Entry 8U44 (electron microscopy, 3.41 A resolution); this record covers chains A and B of the 12 polymer chains in the assembly.

== Chain A ==
Name: Hemagglutinin HA1 chain
Organism: Influenza A virus
Reference sequence: A7Y8I1 (A7Y8I1_9INFA); the construct lacks a stretch of the UniProt sequence, so the offset changes along the chain: 11-54 = UniProt 18-61; 55-83 = UniProt 63-91; 84-95 = UniProt 93-104; 96-125 = UniProt 106-135; 2 more segments
Amino-acid sequence (368 residues; row label = number of the first residue in the row; a row labelled like 125A-125C holds insertion residues (125A, then the next letters in order); numbers below 1 keep their minus sign (Met-31 is residue -31)):
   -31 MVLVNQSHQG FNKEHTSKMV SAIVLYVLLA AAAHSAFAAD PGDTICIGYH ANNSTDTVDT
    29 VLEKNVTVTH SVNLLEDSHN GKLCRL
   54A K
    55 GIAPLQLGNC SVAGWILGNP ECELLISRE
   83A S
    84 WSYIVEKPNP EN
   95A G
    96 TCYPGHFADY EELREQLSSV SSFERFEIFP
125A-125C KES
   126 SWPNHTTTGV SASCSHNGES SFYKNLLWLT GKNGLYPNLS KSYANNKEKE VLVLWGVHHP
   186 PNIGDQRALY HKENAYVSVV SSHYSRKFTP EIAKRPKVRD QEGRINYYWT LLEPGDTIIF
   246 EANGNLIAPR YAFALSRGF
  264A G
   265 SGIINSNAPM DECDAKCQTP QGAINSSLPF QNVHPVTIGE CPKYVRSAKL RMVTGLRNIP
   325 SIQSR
Not modelled in the structure: -31 to 9, 325-329
Disulfides: Cys52-Cys277, Cys64-Cys76, Cys97-Cys139, Cys281-Cys305
Covalently attached groups: N-acetylglucosamine (NAG) linked to Asn21, Asn129, Asn289
Differences from the reference sequence: initiating methionine (-31); expression tag (-30 to 10); conflict Arg53 (Leu60 in A7Y8I1)

== Chain B ==
Name: Hemagglutinin HA2 chain
Organism: Influenza A virus
Reference sequence: A7Y8I1 (A7Y8I1_9INFA); residues 1-174 here correspond to UniProt positions 344-517 (UniProt number = residue number + 343)
Amino-acid sequence (237 residues; numbered 1 to 237; the number before each row is that of its first residue):
     1 GLFGAIAGFI EGGWTGMVDG WYGYHHQNEQ GSGYAADQKS TQNAINGITN KVNSVIEKMN
    61 TQFTAVGKEF NKLERRMENL NKKVDDGFID IWTYNAELLV LLENERTLDF HDSNVKNLYE
   121 KVKSQLKNNA KEIGNGCFEF YHKCNDECME SVKNGTYDYP KYSEESKLNR EKIDSGGGGL
   181 NDIFEAQKIE WHERLVPRGS PGSGYIPEAP RDGQAYVRKD GEWVLLSTFL GHHHHHH
Not modelled in the structure: 174-237
Disulfides: Cys144-Cys148
Differences from the reference sequence: expression tag (175-237)

== Chain A / chain B interface ==
Pairs across the interface (106; chain A residue first):
  Gly10(A) - Asn28(B)
  Gly10(A) - Glu29(B)
  Gly10(A) - His142(B)
  Gly10(A) - Cys144(B)  hydrogen bond (backbone-backbone)
  Asp11(A) - Gln27(B)
  Asp11(A) - Asn28(B)
  Asp11(A) - Glu139(B)
  Asp11(A) - Phe140(B)
  Thr12(A) - His25(B)
  Thr12(A) - Gln27(B)  hydrogen bond (side chain-backbone)
  Thr12(A) - Phe138(B)
  Thr12(A) - Glu139(B)
  Thr12(A) - Phe140(B)
  Ile13(A) - Tyr24(B)  hydrophobic
  Ile13(A) - Cys137(B)
  Ile13(A) - Phe138(B)  hydrogen bond (backbone-backbone)
  Ile13(A) - Phe140(B)  hydrophobic
  Ile13(A) - Val152(B)  hydrophobic
  Cys14(A) - Trp14(B)
  Cys14(A) - Tyr24(B)
  Cys14(A) - His25(B)  hydrogen bond (backbone-backbone)
  Cys14(A) - Cys137(B)  hydrophobic
  Ile15(A) - Trp14(B)
  Ile15(A) - Tyr24(B)  hydrophobic
  Ile15(A) - Val122(B)  hydrophobic
  Ile15(A) - Gly136(B)
  Ile15(A) - Phe138(B)  hydrophobic
  Gly16(A) - Trp14(B)
  Gly16(A) - Tyr22(B)
  Gly16(A) - Gly23(B)
  Tyr17(A) - Ile6(B)  hydrophobic
  Tyr17(A) - Ile10(B)  hydrophobic
  Tyr17(A) - Glu11(B)
  Tyr17(A) - Gly12(B)
  Tyr17(A) - Gly13(B)  hydrogen bond (side chain-backbone)
  Tyr17(A) - Trp14(B)  hydrogen bond (backbone-backbone)
  Tyr17(A) - Trp21(B)
  His18(A) - Trp14(B)
  His18(A) - Met17(B)  hydrogen bond (side chain-backbone)
  His18(A) - Gly20(B)
  His18(A) - Trp21(B)  hydrogen bond (backbone-backbone)
  Ala19(A) - Gly13(B)
  Ala19(A) - Trp14(B)  hydrogen bond (backbone-backbone)
  Ala19(A) - Thr15(B)
  Asp27(A) - Leu101(B)
  Asp27(A) - Asn104(B)  hydrogen bond (backbone-side chain)
  Thr28(A) - Leu101(B)
  Thr28(A) - Glu105(B)
  Val29(A) - Leu101(B)
  Val29(A) - Glu105(B)
  Leu30(A) - Glu105(B)
  His38(A) - Trp21(B)
  Leu42(A) - Val55(B)  hydrophobic
  Leu54(A) - Phe63(B)  hydrophobic
  Lys54A(A) - Phe63(B)
  Glu106(A) - Glu69(B)
  Glu110(A) - Lys68(B)
  Gly264A(A) - Phe63(B)
  Gly264A(A) - Thr64(B)
  Ser265(A) - Phe63(B)
  Ser291(A) - Ile56(B)
  Pro293(A) - Val55(B)
  Pro293(A) - Ile56(B)
  Pro293(A) - Met59(B)  hydrophobic
  Phe294(A) - Ala96(B)  hydrophobic
  Val300(A) - Val66(B)  hydrophobic
  Thr301(A) - Ala65(B)
  Thr301(A) - Val66(B)
  Ile302(A) - Val66(B)  hydrophobic
  Gly303(A) - Gln62(B)
  Gly303(A) - Phe63(B)  hydrogen bond (backbone-backbone)
  Gly303(A) - Thr64(B)
  Glu304(A) - Thr61(B)  hydrogen bond
  Glu304(A) - Gln62(B)  hydrogen bond (side chain-backbone)
  Glu304(A) - Phe63(B)
  Cys305(A) - Gln62(B)
  Lys307(A) - Met59(B)
  Lys307(A) - Trp92(B)
  Tyr308(A) - Ile89(B)  hydrophobic
  Val309(A) - Thr93(B)
  Arg310(A) - Asp86(B)  salt bridge
  Arg310(A) - Ile89(B)
  Arg310(A) - Thr93(B)
  Ser311(A) - Glu97(B)  hydrogen bond
  Leu314(A) - Ala96(B)  hydrophobic
  Leu314(A) - Val100(B)
  Arg315(A) - Asn104(B)
  Met316(A) - Val100(B)  hydrophobic
  Met316(A) - Glu103(B)
  Met316(A) - Asn104(B)
  Val317(A) - Asn104(B)  hydrogen bond (backbone-side chain)
  Val317(A) - Thr107(B)
  Val317(A) - Leu108(B)  hydrophobic
  Thr318(A) - Trp21(B)
  Thr318(A) - Ile48(B)
  Gly319(A) - Trp21(B)
  Gly319(A) - His111(B)
  Leu320(A) - Ile6(B)  hydrophobic
  Leu320(A) - Trp21(B)
  Leu320(A) - His111(B)
  Arg321(A) - Ile6(B)  hydrogen bond (side chain-backbone)
  Arg321(A) - Ala7(B)
  Arg321(A) - Leu108(B)
  Ile323(A) - Glu11(B)
  Ile323(A) - Gly12(B)
  Ile323(A) - Gly13(B)  hydrogen bond (backbone-backbone)
Interface residues without a listed pair, chain A (55 interface residues in all): Asn20, Lys32, Ser85, Arg109, Phe264, Ile267, Asn269, Leu292, Pro299, Pro324
Interface residues without a listed pair, chain B (65 interface residues in all): Gly1, His26, Phe70, Asp90, Leu102, Val115, Leu118, Tyr119, Asn135, Lys143, Asn145, Met149

== Overview ==
Chain A and chain B form an interface of 55 and 65 residues respectively, with 17 hydrogen bonds and 1 salt
bridge. Among the polar pairs are Arg310(A)-Asp86(B), Thr12(A)-Gln27(B) and Tyr17(A)-Gly13(B). Covalently
linked N-acetylglucosamine: at Asn21(A), Asn129(A) and Asn289(A).
Here chain A is Hemagglutinin HA1 chain and chain B is Hemagglutinin HA2 chain, both from Influenza A virus.
Entry 8U44 (CryoEM structure of A/Solomon Islands/3/2006 H1 HA in complex with 05.GC.w2.3C10-H1_SI06) was
determined by electron microscopy together with 8TXM, 8TXP, 8TXT and 8TY7 from the same study.
